PDB entry 6ESQ | X-ray diffraction, 2.95 A resolution | chains D and E of the 12 polymer chains in the assembly

[Chain D]
Molecule: acetoacetyl-CoA thiolase
From: Methanothermococcus thermolithotrophicus
Notes: EC 2.3.1.9; engineered mutation(s): wild-type
Chain sequence (392 residues; each row starts with the number of its first residue):
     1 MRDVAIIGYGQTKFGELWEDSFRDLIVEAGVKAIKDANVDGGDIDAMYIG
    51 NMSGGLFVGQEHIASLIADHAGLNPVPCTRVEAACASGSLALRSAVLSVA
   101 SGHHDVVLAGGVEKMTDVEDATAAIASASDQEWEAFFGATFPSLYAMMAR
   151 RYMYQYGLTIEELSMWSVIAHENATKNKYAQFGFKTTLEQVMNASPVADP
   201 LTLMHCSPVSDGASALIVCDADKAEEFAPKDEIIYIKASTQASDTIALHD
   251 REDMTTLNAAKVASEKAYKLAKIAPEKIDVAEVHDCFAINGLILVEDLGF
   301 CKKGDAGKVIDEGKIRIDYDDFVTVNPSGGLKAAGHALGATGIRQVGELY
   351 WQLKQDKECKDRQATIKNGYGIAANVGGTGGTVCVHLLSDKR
Ion coordination: K+: E232 (shared with 1 residue of chain B)
Ligand contacts: coenzyme A (COA): T122, P142, F182, V197, L203, M204, C206, S207, P208, V209, K332
What the authors report for this chain:
  - catalytic residues: C85

[Chain E]
Molecule: Pfam DUF35
From: Methanothermococcus thermolithotrophicus
Notes: engineered mutation(s): wild-type
Chain sequence (130 residues; each row starts with the number of its first residue):
     1 MVVRSWRHMKERYNLIGTRCKTCGKVYFPSRTVCPDCRRKGELEEFQLSG
    51 KGKIYTYSIVYAPPKEFNKLTPYVIAIVELEEGPKVTAQVDCDINKISIG
   101 IPVEAAFRRIKEDGKDGIISYGYKFVPITE
Not modelled in the structure: 1, 129-130
Ion coordination: Zn2+: C20, C23, C34, C37

[Interface between chain D and chain E]
Pairs across the interface (56):
  E132(D) with R4(E), salt bridge; H8(E), salt bridge; R12(E), salt bridge
  W133(D) with H8(E); E11(E); P29(E), hydrophobic; T87(E); Y123(E)
  F136(D) with R12(E); I110(E); K111(E); S120(E)
  F137(D) with I75(E); T87(E); Q89(E), hydrogen bond (backbone-side chain); Y123(E)
  G138(D) with F67(E); Y73(E), hydrogen bond (backbone-side chain); I75(E)
  A139(D) with I75(E); T87(E)
  T140(D) with Y73(E)
  S143(D) with S58(E); V60(E); I75(E)
  A146(D) with S58(E)
  M147(D) with T56(E), hydrogen bond (backbone-side chain); Y57(E); S58(E); A76(E), hydrophobic; I77(E)
  R150(D) with T56(E); Y57(E); I99(E)
  R151(D) with Y55(E), hydrogen bond (side chain-backbone); T56(E); I99(E)
  Y154(D) with I99(E)
  P196(D) with Y61(E)
  V197(D) with V60(E); Y61(E), hydrogen bond (backbone-backbone); A62(E)
  A198(D) with S58(E); I59(E)
  D199(D) with S58(E), hydrogen bond (backbone-side chain); I59(E), hydrogen bond (backbone-backbone); Y61(E)
  L248(D) with I77(E), hydrophobic
  H249(D) with I77(E); K85(E); V86(E); T87(E), hydrogen bond
  D250(D) with R31(E), salt bridge
  M254(D) with Y55(E), hydrophobic; I77(E), hydrophobic; K85(E)
Also at the interface, not in a pair above, chain D (22 interface residues in all): E134
Also at the interface, not in a pair above, chain E (31 interface residues in all): P64, A88, Y121

[In short]
Chain D and chain E form an interface of 22 and 31 residues respectively; the contacts include 8 hydrogen
bonds and 4 salt bridges. Among the polar pairs are E132(D)-R4(E), E132(D)-H8(E) and E132(D)-R12(E). Chain D
binds coenzyme A. C20(E), C23(E), C34(E) and C37(E) form the Zn2+ site. From the paper: the catalytic residue
C85(D).
Chain D is acetoacetyl-CoA thiolase and chain E is Pfam DUF35, both from Methanothermococcus
thermolithotrophicus; the structure, Structure of the acetoacetyl-CoA thiolase/HMG-CoA synthase complex from
Methanothermococcus thermolithotrophicus soaked with acetyl-CoA, was determined by X-ray diffraction together
with 6ET9 from the same study.
